5S60 - chains A and F of the 6 polymer chains in the assembly; structure by X-ray diffraction, 2.30 A resolution.

== Chain A ==
Protein: Tubulin alpha-1B chain
Organism: Bos taurus
UniProt: P81947 (TBA1B_BOVIN); residue numbers follow UniProt; this construct covers 1-451
Sequence (451 residues; numbered 1 to 451; the number before each row is that of its first residue):
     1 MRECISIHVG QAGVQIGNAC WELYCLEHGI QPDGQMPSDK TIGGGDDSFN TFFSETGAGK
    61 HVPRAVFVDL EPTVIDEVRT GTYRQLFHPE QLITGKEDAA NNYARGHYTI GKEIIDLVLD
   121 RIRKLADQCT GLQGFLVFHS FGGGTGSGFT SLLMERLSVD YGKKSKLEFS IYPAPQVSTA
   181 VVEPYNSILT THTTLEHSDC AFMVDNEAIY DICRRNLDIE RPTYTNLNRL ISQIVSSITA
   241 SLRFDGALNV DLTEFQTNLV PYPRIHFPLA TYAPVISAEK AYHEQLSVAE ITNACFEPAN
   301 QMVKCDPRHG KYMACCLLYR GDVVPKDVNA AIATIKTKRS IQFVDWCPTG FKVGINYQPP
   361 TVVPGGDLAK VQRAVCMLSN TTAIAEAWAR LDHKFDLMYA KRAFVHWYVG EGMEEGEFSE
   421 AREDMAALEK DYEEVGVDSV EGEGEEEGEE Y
Disordered / not traced: 439-451
Metal / ion sites: Ca2+: D39, T41, G44, E55
Small-molecule neighbours: GTP (guanosine-5'-triphosphate): V9, G10, Q11, A12, Q15, I16, D69, D98, A99, A100, N101, S140, G142, G143, G144, T145, G146, I171, P173, V177, S178, T179, E183, N206, Y224, L227, N228, I231

== Chain F ==
Protein: Tubulin-Tyrosine Ligase
Organism: Gallus gallus
UniProt: E1BQ43 (E1BQ43_CHICK); numbering as in UniProt (aligned over 1-378)
Sequence (384 residues; each row starts with the number of its first residue):
     1 MYTFVVRDEN SSVYAEVSRL LLATGQWKRL RKDNPRFNLM LGERNRLPFG RLGHEPGLVQ
    61 LVNYYRGADK LCRKASLVKL IKTSPELSES CTWFPESYVI YPTNLKTPVA PAQNGIRHLI
   121 NNTRTDEREV FLAAYNRRRE GREGNVWIAK SSAGAKGEGI LISSEASELL DFIDEQGQVH
   181 VIQKYLEKPL LLEPGHRKFD IRSWVLVDHL YNIYLYREGV LRTSSEPYNS ANFQDKTCHL
   241 TNHCIQKEYS KNYGRYEEGN EMFFEEFNQY LMDALNTTLE NSILLQIKHI IRSCLMCIEP
   301 AISTKHLHYQ SFQLFGFDFM VDEELKVWLI EVNGAPACAQ KLYAELCQGI VDVAISSVFP
   361 LADTGQKTSQ PTSIFIKLHH HHHH
Disordered / not traced: 106-124, 156-158, 363-370, 381-384
Construct notes: expression tag (379-384)
Metal / ion sites: Mg2+: E331, N333 (together with AMP-PCP)
Small-molecule neighbours: AMP-PCP (ACP; phosphomethylphosphonic acid adenylate ester): K74, P95, I148, K150, A155, Q183, K184, Y185, L186, K198, D200, R202, R222, H239, L240, T241, N242, D318, M320, I330, E331, N333

== How chain A and chain F interact ==
Contacting residue pairs (20):
  Q176(A) with P56(F)
  E207(A) with H54(F), salt bridge
  E297(A) with H306(F)
  P298(A) with L307(F), hydrophobic
  K304(A) with H54(F)
  D306(A) with R66(F)
  R308(A) with P300(F), hydrogen bond (side chain-backbone); A301(F), hydrogen bond (side chain-backbone); I302(F); S303(F), hydrogen bond (side chain-backbone)
  H309(A) with R66(F), hydrogen bond (side chain-backbone); G67(F), hydrogen bond (side chain-backbone); A301(F)
  S340(A) with A301(F)
  E386(A) with G50(F); R66(F), salt bridge
  R390(A) with G50(F); H54(F), hydrogen bond
  H393(A) with R51(F)
  E433(A) with R46(F), salt bridge
Also at the interface, not in a pair above, chain A (16 interface residues in all): P175, C305, K338
Also at the interface, not in a pair above, chain F (15 interface residues in all): G53, H308

== In short ==
16 residues of chain A face 15 of chain F across their interface, with 6 hydrogen bonds and 3 salt bridges.
Polar contacts include E207(A)-H54(F), E386(A)-R66(F) and E433(A)-R46(F). Chain A binds GTP. Bound to chain F:
AMP-PCP.
Chain A is Tubulin alpha-1B chain (Bos taurus) and chain F is Tubulin-Tyrosine Ligase (Gallus gallus); the
structure, Tubulin-Z27695365-complex, was determined by X-ray diffraction together with 5S4L, 5S4M, 5S4N,
5S4O, 5S4P, 5S4Q and 52 further entries from the same study.
